2FYN - chains E and F of the 6 polymer chains in the assembly; structure by X-ray diffraction, 3.20 A resolution.

== Chain E ==
Protein: Cytochrome c1
Organism: Rhodobacter sphaeroides
Notes: fragment: cytochrome c1
UniProt: Q02760 (CY1_RHOSH); residues 1-263 here correspond to UniProt positions 23-285 (UniProt number = residue number + 22)
Chain sequence (269 residues; row label = number of the first residue in the row):
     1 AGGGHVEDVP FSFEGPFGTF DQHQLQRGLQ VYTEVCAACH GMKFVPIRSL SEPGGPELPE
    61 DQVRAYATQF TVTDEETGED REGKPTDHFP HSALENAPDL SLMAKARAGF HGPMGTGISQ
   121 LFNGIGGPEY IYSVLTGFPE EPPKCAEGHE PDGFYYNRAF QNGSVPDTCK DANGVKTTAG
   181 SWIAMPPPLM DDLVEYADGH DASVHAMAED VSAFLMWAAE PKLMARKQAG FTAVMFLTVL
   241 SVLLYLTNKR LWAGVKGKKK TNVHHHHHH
Disordered / not traced: 257-269
Disulfides: Cys-145/Cys-169
Sequence notes: conflict Pro-98 (Ala120 in Q02760); insertion (264-269)
Metal / ion sites: heme Fe: His-40, Met-185
Residues lining bound ligands: heme (HEM): Val-35, Cys-36, Ala-38, Cys-39, His-40, Leu-94, Asn-96, Ala-97, Pro-98, Leu-100, Met-103, Arg-107, Tyr-130, Ile-131, Leu-135, Phe-160, Ile-183, Ala-184, Met-185, Pro-186, Pro-188, Leu-189, Val-211, Leu-215
Curated features (UniProtKB/Swiss-Prot):
  - binding site (heme c): Cys-36, Cys-39, His-40, Met-185

== Chain F ==
Protein: Ubiquinol-cytochrome c reductase iron-sulfur subunit
Organism: Rhodobacter sphaeroides
Notes: EC 1.10.2.2; fragment: Rieske Iron sulfur protein
UniProt: Q02762 (UCRI_RHOSH); residues 1-187 here = UniProt positions 1-187
Chain sequence (187 residues; row label = number of the first residue in the row):
     1 MSNAEDHAGT RRDFLYYATA GAGAVATGAA VWPLINQMNP SADVQALASI FVDVSSVEPG
    61 VQLTVKFLGK PIFIRRRTEA DIELGRSVQL GQLVDTNARN ANIDAGAEAT DQNRTLDEAG
   121 EWLVMWGVCT HLGCSPIGGV SGDFGGWFCP CHGSHYDSAG RIRKGPAPEN LPIPLAKFID
   181 ETTIQLG
Disordered / not traced: 1-8
Disulfides: Cys-134/Cys-151
Sequence notes: engineered mutation Ser-135 (Val in Q02762)
Metal / ion sites: 2Fe-2S cluster Fe: Cys-129, His-131, Cys-149, His-152
Residues lining bound ligands: 2Fe-2S cluster (FES): Cys-129, His-131, Leu-132, Gly-133, Cys-134, Cys-149, Cys-151, His-152, Gly-153, Ser-154
Curated features (UniProtKB/Swiss-Prot):
  - binding site ([2Fe-2S] cluster): Cys-129, His-131, Cys-149, His-152

== Interface between chain E and chain F ==
Pairs across the interface (17):
  Arg-48(E) / Ala-42(F)
  Arg-48(E) / Asp-43(F)
  Arg-48(E) / Ala-46(F)
  Thr-86(E) / Ala-46(F)
  Phe-236(E) / Val-25(F)  hydrophobic
  Phe-236(E) / Ala-29(F)  hydrophobic
  Leu-243(E) / Ala-18(F)
  Leu-243(E) / Thr-19(F)  hydrogen bond (backbone-side chain)
  Leu-243(E) / Ala-22(F)  hydrophobic
  Leu-244(E) / Thr-19(F)
  Leu-246(E) / Leu-15(F)  hydrophobic
  Thr-247(E) / Leu-15(F)
  Thr-247(E) / Tyr-16(F)
  Thr-247(E) / Thr-19(F)  hydrogen bond
  Arg-250(E) / Arg-12(F)
  Arg-250(E) / Tyr-16(F)  hydrogen bond (backbone-side chain)
  Leu-251(E) / Tyr-16(F)
Other interface residues (no listed pair), chain E (11 interface residues in all): Glu-52, Leu-240
Other interface residues (no listed pair), chain F (13 interface residues in all): Gly-23, Ala-26

== In short ==
11 residues of chain E face 13 of chain F across their interface; the contacts include 3 hydrogen bonds. Among
the polar pairs are Leu-243(E)/Thr-19(F), Thr-247(E)/Thr-19(F) and Arg-250(E)/Tyr-16(F). Ligands of chain E:
heme. Ligands of chain F: 2Fe-2S cluster.
Here chain E is Cytochrome c1 and chain F is Ubiquinol-cytochrome c reductase iron-sulfur subunit, both from
Rhodobacter sphaeroides. Entry 2FYN (Crystal Structure Analysis of the double mutant Rhodobacter Sphaeroides
bc1 complex) was determined by X-ray diffraction.
